Entry 3HOV (X-ray diffraction, 3.50 A resolution); this record covers chains A and N of the 15 polymer chains in the assembly.

[Chain A]
Protein: DNA-directed RNA polymerase II subunit RPB1
Source organism: Saccharomyces cerevisiae
Notes: EC 2.7.7.6
UniProt: P04050 (RPB1_YEAST); residues 1-1733 here = UniProt positions 1-1733
Chain sequence (1733 residues; numbered 1 to 1733; the number before each row is that of its first residue):
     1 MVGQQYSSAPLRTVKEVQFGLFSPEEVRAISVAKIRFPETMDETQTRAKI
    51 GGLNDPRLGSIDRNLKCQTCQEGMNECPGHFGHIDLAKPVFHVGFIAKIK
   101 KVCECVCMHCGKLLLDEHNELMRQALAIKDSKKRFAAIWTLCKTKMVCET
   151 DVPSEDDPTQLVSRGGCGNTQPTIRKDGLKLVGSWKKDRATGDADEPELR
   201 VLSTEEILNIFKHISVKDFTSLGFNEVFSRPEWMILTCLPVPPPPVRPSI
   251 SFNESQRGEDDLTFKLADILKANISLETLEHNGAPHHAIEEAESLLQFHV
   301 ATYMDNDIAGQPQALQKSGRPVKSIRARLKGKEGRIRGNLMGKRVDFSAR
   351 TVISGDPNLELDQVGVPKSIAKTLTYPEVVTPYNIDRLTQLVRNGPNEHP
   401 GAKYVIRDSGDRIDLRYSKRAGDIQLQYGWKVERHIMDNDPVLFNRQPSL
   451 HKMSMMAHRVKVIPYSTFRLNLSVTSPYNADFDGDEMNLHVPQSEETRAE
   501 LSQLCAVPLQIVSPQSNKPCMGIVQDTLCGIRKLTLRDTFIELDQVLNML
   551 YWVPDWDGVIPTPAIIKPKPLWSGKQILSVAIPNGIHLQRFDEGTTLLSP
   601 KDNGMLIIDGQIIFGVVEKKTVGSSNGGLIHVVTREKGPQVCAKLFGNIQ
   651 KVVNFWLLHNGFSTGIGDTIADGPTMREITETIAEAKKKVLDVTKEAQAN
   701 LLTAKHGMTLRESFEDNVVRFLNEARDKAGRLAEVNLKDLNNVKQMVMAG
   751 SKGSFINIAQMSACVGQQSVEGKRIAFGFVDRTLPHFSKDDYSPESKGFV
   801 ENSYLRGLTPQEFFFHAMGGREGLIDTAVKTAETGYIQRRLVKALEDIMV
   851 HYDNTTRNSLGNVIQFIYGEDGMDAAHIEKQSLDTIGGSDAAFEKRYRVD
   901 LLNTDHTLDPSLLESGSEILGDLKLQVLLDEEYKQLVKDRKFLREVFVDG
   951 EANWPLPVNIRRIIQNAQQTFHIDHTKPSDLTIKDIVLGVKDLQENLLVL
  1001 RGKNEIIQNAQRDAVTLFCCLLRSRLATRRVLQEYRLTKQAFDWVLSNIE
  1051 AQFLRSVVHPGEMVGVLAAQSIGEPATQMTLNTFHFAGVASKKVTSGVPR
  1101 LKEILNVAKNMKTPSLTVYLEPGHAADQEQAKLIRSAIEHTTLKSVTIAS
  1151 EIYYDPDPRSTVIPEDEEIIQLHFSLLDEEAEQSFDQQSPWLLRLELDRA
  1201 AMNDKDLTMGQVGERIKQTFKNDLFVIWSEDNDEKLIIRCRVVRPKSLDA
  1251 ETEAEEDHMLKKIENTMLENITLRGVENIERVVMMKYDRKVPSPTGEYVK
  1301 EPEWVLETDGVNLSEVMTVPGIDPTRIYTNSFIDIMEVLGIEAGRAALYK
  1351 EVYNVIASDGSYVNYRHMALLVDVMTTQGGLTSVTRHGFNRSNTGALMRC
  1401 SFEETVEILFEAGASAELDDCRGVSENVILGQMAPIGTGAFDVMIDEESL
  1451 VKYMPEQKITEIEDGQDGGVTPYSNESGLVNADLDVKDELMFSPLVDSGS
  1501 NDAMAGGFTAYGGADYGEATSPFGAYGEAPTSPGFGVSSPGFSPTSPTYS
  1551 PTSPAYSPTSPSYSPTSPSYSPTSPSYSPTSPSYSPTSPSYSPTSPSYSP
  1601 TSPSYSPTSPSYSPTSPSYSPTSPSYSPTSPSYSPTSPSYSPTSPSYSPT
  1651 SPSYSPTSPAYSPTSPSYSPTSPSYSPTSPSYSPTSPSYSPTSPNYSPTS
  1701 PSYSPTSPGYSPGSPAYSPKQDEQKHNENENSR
Unresolved in the structure: 1, 187-194, 1082-1091, 1176-1186, 1245-1253, 1456-1733
Curated features (UniProtKB/Swiss-Prot):
  - region: Pro248 to Asp260 (Lid loop), Asn306 to Lys323 (Rudder loop), Pro810 to Glu822 (Bridging helix)
  - binding site (Zn(2+)): Cys67, Cys70, Cys77, His80, Cys107, Cys110, Cys148, Cys167
  - binding site (Mg(2+)): Asp481, Asp483, Asp485
  - modified residue: Thr1471 (Phosphothreonine)
  - cross-link (Glycyl lysine isopeptide (Lys-Gly)): Lys695 (interchain with G-Cter in ubiquitin), Lys1246 (interchain with G-Cter in ubiquitin), Lys1350 (interchain with G-Cter in ubiquitin)
Metal / ion sites: Zn2+ site 1: Cys67, Cys70, Cys77, His80; Zn2+ site 2: Cys107, Cys110, Cys148, Cys167; Mg2+: Asp481, Asp483, Asp485
From the paper describing this entry:
  - Mg2+ coordination: Asp481, Asp483, Asp485

[Chain N]
Molecule: 13-nt DNA strand
Sequence (13 nucleotides; row label = number of the first residue in the row; numbering starts at 0):
     0 TACTACTTGAGCT
Unresolved in the structure: 0, 6-12

[How chain A and chain N interact]
Contacting residue pairs (4):
  Lys1102(A) - DC2(N)  hydrogen bond to the phosphate
  Lys1102(A) - DT3(N)  sugar contact
  His1387(A) - DA4(N)  hydrogen bond to the phosphate
  His1387(A) - DC5(N)  sugar contact
Also at the interface, not in a pair above, chain A (5 interface residues in all): Glu833, Asn1106, Ala1108

[In short]
5 residues of chain A face 4 of chain N across their interface; the contacts include 2 hydrogen bonds. Among
the polar pairs are Lys1102(A)-DC2(N) and His1387(A)-DA4(N). Curated annotation (UniProt) lists 8 Zn2+-binding
residues and 3 Mg2+-binding residues on chain A. The paper reports Mg2+ coordination by Asp481(A), Asp483(A)
and Asp485(A).
Here chain A is DNA-directed RNA polymerase II subunit RPB1 (Saccharomyces cerevisiae) and chain N is a 13-nt
DNA strand. Entry 3HOV (Complete RNA polymerase II elongation complex II) was determined by X-ray diffraction
(same publication as 3HOU, 3HOW, 3HOX, 3HOY and 3HOZ).
